Entry 3SBW (X-ray diffraction, 2.28 A resolution); this record covers chains B and C.

== Chain B ==
Name: Programmed cell death protein 1
From: Mus musculus
UniProt: Q02242 (PDCD1_MOUSE); residue numbers follow UniProt; this construct covers 34-150
Amino-acid sequence (117 residues; row label = number of the first residue in the row):
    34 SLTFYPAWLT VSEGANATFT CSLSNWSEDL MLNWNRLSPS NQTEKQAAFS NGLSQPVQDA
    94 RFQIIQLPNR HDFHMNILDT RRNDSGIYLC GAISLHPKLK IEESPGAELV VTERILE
Disordered / not traced: 146-150
Construct notes: engineered mutation S83 (Cys in Q02242), L132 (Ala in Q02242)
UniProt features mapped onto this chain:
  - region: L70 to E77 (Interaction with CD274/PDCD1L1)
  - glycosylation (N-linked (GlcNAc...) asparagine): N49, N58, N74, N116
Disulfide bonds: C54-C123

== Chain C ==
Name: Programmed cell death 1 ligand 1
From: Homo sapiens
UniProt: Q9NZQ7 (PD1L1_HUMAN); numbering as in UniProt (aligned over 19-239)
Amino-acid sequence (222 residues; each row starts with the number of its first residue):
    18 MFTVTVPKDL YVVEYGSNMT IECKFPVEKQ LDLAALIVYW EMEDKNIIQF VHGEEDLKVQ
    78 HSSYRQRARL LKDQLSLGNA ALQITDVKLQ DAGVYRCMIS YGGADYKRIT VKVNAPYNKI
   138 NQRILVVDPV TSEHELTCQA EGYPKAEVIW TSSDHQVLSG KTTTTNSKRE EKLFNVTSTL
   198 RINTTTNEIF YCTFRRLDPE ENHTAELVIP ELPLAHPPNE RT
Disordered / not traced: 185-188, 230-239
Construct notes: initiating methionine (18)
UniProt features mapped onto this chain:
  - glycosylation (N-linked (GlcNAc...) asparagine): N35, N192, N200, N219
Disulfide bonds: C40-C114, C155-C209

== Chain B / chain C interface ==
Residue-residue contacts (29):
  M64(B) with A121(C), hydrophobic
  N66(B) with A121(C)
  N68(B) with Y123(C), hydrogen bond
  L70(B) with R125(C)
  S73(B) with D26(C), hydrogen bond
  N74(B) with R125(C), hydrogen bond (backbone-side chain)
  Q75(B) with V23(C); D26(C), hydrogen bond; K124(C); R125(C), hydrogen bond (side chain-backbone)
  T76(B) with Y123(C); K124(C), hydrogen bond (backbone-side chain); R125(C)
  K78(B) with M18(C); F19(C); A121(C), hydrogen bond (side chain-backbone); D122(C)
  A81(B) with M18(C), hydrophobic
  P89(B) with M18(C)
  L122(B) with Y123(C)
  I126(B) with Y123(C), hydrophobic
  L128(B) with M115(C), hydrophobic
  L132(B) with Y56(C), hydrophobic; Q66(C)
  I134(B) with R113(C); M115(C), hydrophobic
  E136(B) with R113(C), salt bridge; Y123(C), hydrogen bond; R125(C), salt bridge
Interface residues without a listed pair, chain B (21 interface residues in all): Q88, V90, G124, K133
Interface residues without a listed pair, chain C (16 interface residues in all): I54, D61, S117

== Overview ==
Chain B and chain C form an interface of 21 and 16 residues respectively; the contacts include 8 hydrogen
bonds and 2 salt bridges. Polar contacts include E136(B)-R113(C), E136(B)-R125(C) and N68(B)-Y123(C).
Chain B is Programmed cell death protein 1 (Mus musculus) and chain C is Programmed cell death 1 ligand 1
(Homo sapiens); the structure, Crystal structure of the complex between the extracellular domains of mouse
PD-1 mutant and human PD-L1, was determined by X-ray diffraction.
